Entry 8SU9 (electron microscopy, 2.83 A resolution); this record covers chains C and N of the 18 polymer chains in the assembly.

# Chain C
Protein: SIR2-like domain-containing protein
From: Escherichia coli
UniProtKB: A0A7B5N0T7 (A0A7B5N0T7_ECOLX); residue numbers follow UniProt; this construct covers 1-415
Sequence (415 residues; each row starts with the number of its first residue):
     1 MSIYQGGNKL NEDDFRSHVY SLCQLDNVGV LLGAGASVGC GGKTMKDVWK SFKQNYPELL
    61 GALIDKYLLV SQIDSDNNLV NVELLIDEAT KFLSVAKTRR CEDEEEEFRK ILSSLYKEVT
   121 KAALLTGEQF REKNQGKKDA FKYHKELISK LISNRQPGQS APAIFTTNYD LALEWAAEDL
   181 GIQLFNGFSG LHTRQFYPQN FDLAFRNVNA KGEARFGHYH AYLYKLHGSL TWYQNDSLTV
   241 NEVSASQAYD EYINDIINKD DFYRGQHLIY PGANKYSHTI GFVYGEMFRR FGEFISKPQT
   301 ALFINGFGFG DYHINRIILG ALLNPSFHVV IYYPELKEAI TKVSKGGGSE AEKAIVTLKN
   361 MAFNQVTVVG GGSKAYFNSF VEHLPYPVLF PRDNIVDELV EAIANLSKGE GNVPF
Unresolved in the structure: 1, 210-217, 408-415
Small-molecule neighbours: Adenosine-5-Diphosphoribose (AR6; [(2R,3S,4R,5R)-5-(6-aminopurin-9-yl)-3,4-dihydroxy-oxolan-2-yl]methyl [hydroxy-[[(2R,3S,4R,5S)-3,4,5-trihydroxyoxolan-2-yl]methoxy]phosphoryl] hydrogen phosphate): Gly33, Ala34, Gly35, Val38, Thr44, Met45, Asn81, Glu83, Thr167, His227, Asn305, Gly306, Phe307, Gly308, Gly310, Asp311, Ile314, Tyr333, Pro334, Ala375, Tyr376, Phe377
From the paper describing this entry:
  - binding site for Adenosine-5-Diphosphoribose: Tyr376, Phe377
  - catalytic residues: His227, Asp311, His313
  - mutagenesis - H227A, D311A, H313A: abolished catalytic activity on NAD+
  - mutagenesis - H227A, D311A, H313A: decreased catalytic activity on single-stranded DNA
  - mutagenesis - H227A: decreased growth

# Chain N
Protein: Nucleoside triphosphate hydrolase
From: Escherichia coli
UniProtKB: A0A822U1Y5 (A0A822U1Y5_ECOLX); residue numbers follow UniProt; this construct covers 1-610
Sequence (610 residues; each row starts with the number of its first residue):
     1 MSLFKLTEIS AIGYVVGLEG ERIRINLHEG LQGRLASHRK GVSSVTQPGD LIGFDAGNIL
    61 VVARVTDMAF VEADKAHKAN VGTSDLADIP LRQIIAYAIG FVKRELNGYV FISEDWRLPA
   121 LGSSAVPLTS DFLNIIYSID KEELPKAVEL GVDSRTKTVK IFASVDKLLS RHLAVLGSTG
   181 YGKSNFNALL TRKVSEKYPN SRIVIFDING EYAQAFTGIP NVKHTILGES PNVDSLEKKQ
   241 QKGELYSEEY YCYKKIPYQA LGFAGLIKLL RPSDKTQLPA LRNALSAINR THFKSRNIYL
   301 EKDDGETFLL YDDCRDTNQS KLAEWLDLLR RRRLKRTNVW PPFKSLATLV AEFGCVAADR
   361 SNGSKRDAFG FSNVLPLVKI IQQLAEDIRF KSIVNLNGGG ELADGGTHWD KAMSDEVDYF
   421 FGKEKGQEND WNVHIVNMKN LAQDHAPMLL SALLEMFAEI LFRRGQERSY PTVLLLEEAH
   481 HYLRDPYAEI DSQIKAYERL AKEGRKFKCS LIVSTQRPSE LSPTVLAMCS NWFSLRLTNE
   541 RDLQALRYAM ESGNEQILKQ ISGLPRGDAV AFGSAFNLPV RISINQARPG PKSSDAVFSE
   601 EWANCTELRC
Unresolved in the structure: 1-2, 72-88, 485-494, 604-610
Bound ions: Mg2+: Ser184 (together with ADP)
Small-molecule neighbours: ADP (adenosine-5'-diphosphate): Ser178, Thr179, Gly180, Tyr181, Gly182, Lys183, Ser184, Asn185, Arg566, Gly567, Ile584, Asn585, Gln586

# Chain C / chain N interface
Pairs across the interface (18; chain C residue first):
  Tyr20(C) with Asn58(N), hydrogen bond
  Ser149(C) with Phe4(N)
  Leu180(C) with Leu3(N)
  Gly181(C) with Leu3(N)
  Ile182(C) with Phe4(N), hydrophobic
  His218(C) with Phe4(N); Leu6(N)
  Tyr386(C) with Arg104(N), hydrogen bond (backbone-side chain)
  Pro387(C) with Gly57(N); Arg104(N), hydrogen bond (backbone-side chain)
  Val388(C) with Gly57(N), hydrogen bond (backbone-backbone); Asn58(N); Ile59(N); Arg104(N); Tyr109(N), hydrophobic
  Leu389(C) with Leu60(N), hydrophobic
  Phe390(C) with Leu6(N)
  Pro391(C) with Leu6(N)
Other interface residues (no listed pair), chain C (15 interface residues in all): Ile152, Ile395, Val396
Other interface residues (no listed pair), chain N (15 interface residues in all): Lys5, Thr7, Glu8, Ile9, Arg39, Val126

# Summary
Chain C and chain N each contribute 15 residues to their interface, with 4 hydrogen bonds. Polar pairs include
Tyr20(C)-Asn58(N), Tyr386(C)-Arg104(N) and Pro387(C)-Arg104(N). Bound to chain C: Adenosine-5-Diphosphoribose.
Ligands of chain N: ADP. From the paper: catalytic residues His227(C), Asp311(C) and His313(C); H227A, D311A
and H313A of chain C abolish catalytic activity on NAD+.
Chain C is SIR2-like domain-containing protein and chain N is Nucleoside triphosphate hydrolase, both from
Escherichia coli; the structure, E. coli SIR2-HerA complex (hexamer HerA bound with dodecamer Sir2), was
determined by electron microscopy, deposited together with 8SUW, 8SUB, 8SXX, 8UAE and 8UAF.
